Entry 7T92 (electron microscopy, 3.10 A resolution); this record covers chains A and C of the 5 polymer chains in the assembly.

Chain A:
Protein: Peroxin-2
From: Thermothelomyces thermophilus ATCC 42464
UniProt: G2Q1C9 (G2Q1C9_MYCTT); residues 6-352 here correspond to UniProt positions 144-490 (UniProt number = residue number + 138)
Chain sequence (347 residues; numbered 6 to 352; the number before each row is that of its first residue):
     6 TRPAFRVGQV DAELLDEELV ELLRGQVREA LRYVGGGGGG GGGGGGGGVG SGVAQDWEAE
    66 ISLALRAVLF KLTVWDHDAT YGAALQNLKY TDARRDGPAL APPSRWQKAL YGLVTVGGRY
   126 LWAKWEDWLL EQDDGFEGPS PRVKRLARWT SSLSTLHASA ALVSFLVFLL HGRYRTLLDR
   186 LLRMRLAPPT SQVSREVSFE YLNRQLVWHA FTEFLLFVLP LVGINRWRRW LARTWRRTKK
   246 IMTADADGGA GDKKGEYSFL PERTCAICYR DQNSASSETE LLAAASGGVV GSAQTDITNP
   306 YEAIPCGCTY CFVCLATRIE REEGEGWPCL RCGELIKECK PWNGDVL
Unresolved in the structure: 43-54, 140-143, 198-201, 242-256, 280-293
Sequence notes: conflict Ser157 (Ala295 in G2Q1C9)
Ion coordination: Zn2+ site 1: Cys270, Cys273, Cys316, Cys319; Zn2+ site 2: Cys311, Cys313, Cys334, Cys337
Small-molecule neighbours:
  - LBN (1-palmitoyl-2-oleoyl-sn-glycero-3-phosphocholine), molecule 1: Val32, Val58, Ala69, Leu70
  - LBN, molecule 2: Ala72, Phe75, Lys76, Trp80
  - LBN, molecule 3: Phe75, Trp80, Ala114, Gly117, Leu118, Val121, Gly122
  - LBN, molecule 4: Ser164, Ala165, Val168, Ser169, Val172, His176, Arg185
  - LBN, molecule 5: Arg209, Val212, Trp213, Phe216, Thr217, Leu220
  - LBN, molecule 6: Leu236, Ala237, Trp240, Arg241
Swiss-Prot annotation at these positions:
  - zinc finger: Cys270 to Cys337 (RING-type)
  - binding site (Zn(2+)): Cys270, Cys273, Cys311, Cys313, Cys316, Cys319, Cys334, Cys337

Chain C:
Protein: Peroxin-10
From: Thermothelomyces thermophilus ATCC 42464
UniProt: G2Q0E2 (G2Q0E2_MYCTT); residues 1-454 here = UniProt positions 1-454
Chain sequence (454 residues; each row starts with the number of its first residue):
     1 MATQPPPARP PPPLTSSPYP YAAAPDIIRA HQKDAYFQGV LANRLSDLHR RLRGARSAHA
    61 WAAETRTFAA ALYLCLTTLL GNRTLGEEYC DLVQVEEAPS KLFASSSSKA ADDHIYENGL
   121 GGGGDGGPLL PSLPRRAGYI LTAIVLPHLA SRALPSVRSA IRKRLQSRLA TLSRRRQQTG
   181 TKSGSGRGGR GGGGGITEYR VLRYLLTHLT PLTSGAHFRA ATLAVFYFTG AYYELSKWVW
   241 GLRYVFTTRA GRVVDDDHNR HHHSPQHGGG NGGRAGYEVL GVLLVVQMAV RAWLHVREQL
   301 SSGSVAGGGG EEEEDGEDGF RERTAFGPGT NVDVSLDEHA FTSNNELLGG GGGGGGSSSQ
   361 RSLGEIGAMA HTPVLKAGRA RYDLGTSDKV MGWIKGAQQR KCTLCLEELK DPAATQCGHV
   421 FCWACIGDWV REKPECPLCR REAMVQHILP LRAA
Unresolved in the structure: 1-19, 98-126, 170-200, 248-275, 301-322, 352-357, 453-454
Ion coordination: Zn2+ site 1: Cys402, Cys405, Cys422, Cys425; Zn2+ site 2: Cys417, His419, Cys436, Cys439
Small-molecule neighbours:
  - LBN (1-palmitoyl-2-oleoyl-sn-glycero-3-phosphocholine), molecule 1: Thr142, Ala143, Leu146, Pro147, Ala150, Arg219, Glu234, Leu235, Ser236, Val239
  - LBN, molecule 2: Pro147, Ala150, Ser151, Leu154, Arg158, Thr213, Ser214, Gly215, Phe218, Arg219, Leu235
  - LBN, molecule 3: Tyr204, Pro211, Leu212, His217, Met288, Arg291, Ala292, His295, Val296
  - LBN, molecule 4: Phe218, Ala221, Thr222, Val225, Tyr232, Leu235, Trp238, Arg243
Swiss-Prot annotation at these positions:
  - zinc finger: Cys402 to Arg440 (RING-type)
  - binding site (Zn(2+)): Cys402, Cys405, Cys417, His419, Cys422, Cys425, Cys436, Cys439

How chain A and chain C interact:
Contacting residue pairs - 105 pairs, chain A then chain C:
  Thr6(A) - Val93(C)
  Thr6(A) - Gly127(C)  hydrogen bond (side chain-backbone)
  Thr6(A) - Leu130(C)
  Arg7(A) - Arg83(C)  hydrogen bond (backbone-side chain)
  Ala9(A) - Glu88(C)
  Phe10(A) - Glu88(C)  hydrogen bond (backbone-side chain)
  Arg11(A) - Thr77(C)
  Arg11(A) - Arg83(C)  hydrogen bond (side chain-backbone)
  Arg11(A) - Leu85(C)
  Arg11(A) - Glu88(C)  salt bridge
  Val12(A) - Leu85(C)
  Val12(A) - Glu88(C)
  Val12(A) - Tyr89(C)  hydrophobic
  Val15(A) - Phe37(C)  hydrophobic
  Val15(A) - Tyr89(C)
  Asp16(A) - Tyr89(C)  hydrogen bond
  Leu19(A) - Leu336(C)  hydrophobic
  Ser159(A) - Arg51(C)  hydrogen bond
  Thr160(A) - Leu48(C)
  Thr160(A) - Arg51(C)
  Thr160(A) - Leu52(C)
  Ser164(A) - Leu48(C)
  Ala166(A) - Arg44(C)
  Leu167(A) - Leu41(C)  hydrophobic
  Leu167(A) - Arg44(C)
  Leu167(A) - Leu45(C)  hydrophobic
  Leu167(A) - Leu48(C)  hydrophobic
  Leu171(A) - Leu41(C)  hydrophobic
  Leu171(A) - Leu72(C)  hydrophobic
  Leu171(A) - Leu76(C)
  Leu174(A) - Tyr73(C)  hydrophobic
  Leu174(A) - Leu85(C)  hydrophobic
  Leu175(A) - Leu76(C)
  Leu175(A) - Leu80(C)  hydrophobic
  Phe204(A) - Asp26(C)
  Phe204(A) - Arg29(C)
  Phe204(A) - Tyr89(C)
  Phe204(A) - Cys90(C)
  Tyr206(A) - Glu338(C)
  Leu207(A) - Arg29(C)
  Leu207(A) - Glu338(C)
  Asn208(A) - Pro25(C)
  Asn208(A) - Arg29(C)  hydrogen bond
  Asn208(A) - Tyr277(C)
  Leu211(A) - Pro25(C)  hydrophobic
  Leu211(A) - Ile28(C)  hydrophobic
  Leu211(A) - Arg29(C)
  Leu211(A) - Gln32(C)
  Leu211(A) - Leu280(C)
  Val212(A) - Tyr277(C)  hydrophobic
  Val212(A) - Leu280(C)  hydrophobic
  His214(A) - Glu338(C)
  His214(A) - Phe341(C)
  His214(A) - Asn345(C)  hydrogen bond (side chain-backbone)
  His214(A) - Leu347(C)
  Ala215(A) - Leu280(C)  hydrophobic
  Ala215(A) - Leu283(C)  hydrophobic
  Ala215(A) - Leu348(C)
  Phe216(A) - Val279(C)  hydrophobic
  Phe216(A) - Leu283(C)  hydrophobic
  Thr217(A) - Phe341(C)
  Glu218(A) - Glu346(C)
  Glu218(A) - Leu347(C)  hydrogen bond (side chain-backbone)
  Glu218(A) - Leu348(C)
  Phe219(A) - Leu283(C)  hydrophobic
  Phe219(A) - Val286(C)  hydrophobic
  Phe219(A) - Leu348(C)
  Phe222(A) - Gln287(C)
  Phe222(A) - Arg291(C)
  Leu226(A) - Val290(C)  hydrophobic
  Leu226(A) - Leu294(C)  hydrophobic
  Cys273(A) - Gln446(C)
  Cys273(A) - His447(C)
  Gln277(A) - Met444(C)
  Ala298(A) - Gln416(C)  hydrogen bond (backbone-side chain)
  Ala298(A) - His447(C)
  Gln299(A) - Met444(C)
  Gln299(A) - His447(C)  hydrogen bond (backbone-side chain)
  Asp301(A) - His447(C)  hydrogen bond (backbone-side chain)
  Thr303(A) - Gln446(C)
  Thr303(A) - His447(C)
  Asn304(A) - Ile448(C)  hydrogen bond (side chain-backbone)
  Asn304(A) - Leu449(C)
  Asn304(A) - Pro450(C)
  Tyr306(A) - Ala370(C)
  Tyr306(A) - Thr372(C)  hydrogen bond
  Phe317(A) - Ala370(C)  hydrophobic
  Phe317(A) - Thr372(C)
  Val318(A) - Val445(C)
  Val318(A) - Gln446(C)
  Cys319(A) - Gln446(C)
  Ala321(A) - Met369(C)
  Ile324(A) - Met369(C)  hydrophobic
  Glu325(A) - Arg361(C)  salt bridge
  Glu325(A) - Ile366(C)
  Glu325(A) - Met369(C)
  Lys342(A) - Met369(C)
  Glu343(A) - Met369(C)
  Glu343(A) - His371(C)
  Cys344(A) - Met369(C)  hydrogen bond (backbone-backbone)
  Cys344(A) - Ala370(C)
  Cys344(A) - His371(C)  hydrogen bond (backbone-side chain)
  Lys345(A) - Ala370(C)
  Pro346(A) - Ala370(C)
  Pro346(A) - His371(C)
Other interface residues (no listed pair), chain A (61 interface residues in all): Pro8, Glu23, Ala163, Phe170, Glu205, Arg209, Gln210, Leu221, Thr300, Ile309, Cys316
Other interface residues (no listed pair), chain C (64 interface residues in all): Tyr36, Asn82, Thr84, Asp91, Asp337, His339, Ala368, Trp423, Glu442

In short:
61 residues of chain A face 64 of chain C across their interface, with 16 hydrogen bonds and 2 salt bridges.
Polar pairs include Arg11(A)-Glu88(C), Glu325(A)-Arg361(C) and Thr6(A)-Gly127(C). Ligands of chain A: 6 copies
of compound LBN.
Chain A is Peroxin-2 and chain C is Peroxin-10, both from Thermothelomyces thermophilus ATCC 42464; the
structure, Structure of the peroxisomal retro-translocon formed by a heterotrimeric ubiquitin ligase complex,
was determined by electron microscopy, deposited together with 7T9X.
